Entry 8B3P (electron microscopy, 2.81 A resolution); this record covers chains PPP and LLL of the 55 polymer chains in the assembly.

== Chain PPP (and LLL) ==
Name: Capsid protein G8P
Organism: Enterobacteria phage f1
Notes: chain LLL of this document is another copy of the same molecule, construct and numbering; everything in this record applies to it too
Reference sequence: P69540 (CAPSD_BPF1); residues 1-50 here correspond to UniProt positions 24-73 (UniProt number = residue number + 23)
Chain sequence (50 residues; row label = number of the first residue in the row):
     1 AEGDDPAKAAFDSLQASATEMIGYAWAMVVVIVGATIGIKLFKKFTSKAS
Not modelled in the structure: 1-4
Sequence notes: engineered mutation Met21 (Tyr44 in P69540)
Reported in the primary citation:
  - mutagenesis - Y21M: increased stability (citing earlier work)

== How chain PPP and chain LLL interact ==
Pairs across the interface (17; chain PPP residue first):
  Asp5(PPP) with Tyr24(LLL)
  Phe11(PPP) with Tyr24(LLL), hydrophobic; Ala25(LLL); Met28(LLL), hydrophobic
  Leu14(PPP) with Met28(LLL), hydrophobic
  Gln15(PPP) with Met28(LLL), hydrogen bond
  Ala18(PPP) with Met28(LLL), hydrophobic
  Ile22(PPP) with Val31(LLL); Ala35(LLL), hydrophobic
  Trp26(PPP) with Ile39(LLL)
  Val29(PPP) with Ile39(LLL), hydrophobic
  Val33(PPP) with Thr46(LLL)
  Ile37(PPP) with Thr46(LLL); Ser50(LLL)
  Lys40(PPP) with Ser47(LLL), hydrogen bond (side chain-backbone); Ser50(LLL)
  Leu41(PPP) with Ser50(LLL)
Other interface residues (no listed pair), chain PPP (14 interface residues in all): Ala25, Lys44
Other interface residues (no listed pair), chain LLL (13 interface residues in all): Ile32, Gly38, Phe42, Lys43

== Overview ==
Chain PPP and chain LLL form an interface of 14 and 13 residues respectively, with 2 hydrogen bonds. Among the
polar pairs are Gln15(PPP)-Met28(LLL) and Lys40(PPP)-Ser47(LLL). The paper reports that Y21M of chain PPP
increases stability.
Chain PPP and chain LLL are both Capsid protein G8P (Enterobacteria phage f1); the structure, CryoEM structure
of the round tip (proteins pVII/pVIII/pIX) from the f1 filamentous bacteriophage, was determined by electron
microscopy, deposited together with 8B3O and 8B3Q.
